PDB entry 4DAU | X-ray diffraction, 2.00 A resolution | chains A and B

[Chain A]
Molecule: 14-3-3 protein sigma
From: Homo sapiens
UniProt: P31947 (1433S_HUMAN); numbering as in UniProt (aligned over 1-231)
Amino-acid sequence (234 residues; row label = number of the first residue in the row; numbers below 1 keep their minus sign (Met-2 is residue -2)):
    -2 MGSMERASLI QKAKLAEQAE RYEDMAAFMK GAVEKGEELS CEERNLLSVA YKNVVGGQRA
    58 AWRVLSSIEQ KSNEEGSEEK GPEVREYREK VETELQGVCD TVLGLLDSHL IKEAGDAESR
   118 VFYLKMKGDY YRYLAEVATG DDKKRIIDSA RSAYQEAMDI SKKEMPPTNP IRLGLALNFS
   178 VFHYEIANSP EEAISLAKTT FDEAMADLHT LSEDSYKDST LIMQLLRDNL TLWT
Disordered / not traced: 68-77, 137-139
Differences from the reference sequence: expression tag (-2 to 0)
UniProt features mapped onto this chain:
  - site (Interaction with phosphoserine on interacting protein): Arg56, Arg129
  - modified residue (Phosphoserine): Ser5, Ser74

[Chain B]
Molecule: Peptidylarginine Deiminase type VI
Notes: EC 3.5.3.15; fragment: 14-3-3 binding motif I
UniProt: Q330K5 (Q330K5_HUMAN); numbering as in UniProt (aligned over 1-13)
Amino-acid sequence (13 residues; row label = number of the first residue in the row):
     1 MVSVEGRAMS FQS
Disordered / not traced: 1-7
Modified / non-standard residues: Ser10 (phosphoserine; SEP)

[How chain A and chain B interact]
Residue-residue contacts (22):
  Ser45(A) - Ser13(B)  hydrogen bond
  Val46(A) - Ser13(B)
  Lys49(A) - Gln12(B)  hydrogen bond
  Lys49(A) - Ser13(B)
  Arg56(A) - Ser10(B)
  Lys122(A) - Phe11(B)
  Arg129(A) - Ser10(B)
  Tyr130(A) - Ser10(B)
  Gly171(A) - Phe11(B)
  Leu174(A) - Met9(B)
  Leu174(A) - Ser10(B)
  Leu174(A) - Phe11(B)
  Asn175(A) - Ser10(B)
  Asn175(A) - Phe11(B)  hydrogen bond (side chain-backbone)
  Val178(A) - Met9(B)
  Glu182(A) - Ala8(B)
  Ile219(A) - Phe11(B)  hydrophobic
  Leu222(A) - Ser10(B)
  Asn226(A) - Ala8(B)
  Asn226(A) - Met9(B)  hydrogen bond (side chain-backbone)
  Leu229(A) - Ala8(B)
  Trp230(A) - Ala8(B)  hydrophobic
Other interface residues (no listed pair), chain A (19 interface residues in all): Pro167, Ile168

[Summary]
The interface between chain A and chain B involves 19 residues on one side and 6 on the other; the contacts
include 4 hydrogen bonds. Polar contacts include Ser45(A)-Ser13(B), Lys49(A)-Gln12(B) and Asn175(A)-Phe11(B).
Here chain A is 14-3-3 protein sigma (Homo sapiens) and chain B is Peptidylarginine Deiminase type VI. Entry
4DAU (Structure of 14-3-3 sigma in complex with PADI6 14-3-3 binding motif I) was determined by X-ray
diffraction, deposited together with 4DAT.
